8A0X - chains B and F of the 6 polymer chains in the assembly; structure by X-ray diffraction, 3.30 A resolution.

== Chain B ==
Protein: Antitoxin HigA-2
Organism: Vibrio cholerae
UniProt: Q9KMA5 (HIGA2_VIBCH); residues 2-104 here = UniProt positions 2-104
Amino-acid sequence (103 residues; each row starts with the number of its first residue):
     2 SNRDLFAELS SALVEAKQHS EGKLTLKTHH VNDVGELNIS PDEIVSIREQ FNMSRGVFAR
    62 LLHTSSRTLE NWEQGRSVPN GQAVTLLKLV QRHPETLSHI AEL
Swiss-Prot annotation at these positions:
  - DNA-binding region: Arg56 to Gln75 (H-T-H motif)
Metal / ion sites: Mg2+ near Asp43 (its only coordinating residue here)

== Chain F ==
Molecule: 31-nt DNA strand
Sequence (31 nucleotides; numbered 1 to 31; the number before each row is that of its first residue):
     1 GGGAAGTGTA CGCACCAAGC GTACAGATGG C
Metal / ion sites: Mg2+ near DG21 (its only coordinating residue here)

== Chain B / chain F interface ==
Contacting residue pairs - 17 pairs, chain B then chain F:
  Ser66(B) - DG19(F)  sugar contact
  Ser66(B) - DC20(F)  hydrogen bond to the phosphate
  Arg68(B) - DC20(F)  phosphate contact
  Arg68(B) - DG21(F)  hydrogen bond to the base
  Arg68(B) - DT22(F)  hydrogen bond to the base
  Thr69(B) - DA18(F)  sugar contact
  Thr69(B) - DG19(F)  hydrogen bond to the phosphate
  Asn72(B) - DG19(F)  hydrogen bond to the base
  Asn72(B) - DC20(F)  base contact
  Trp73(B) - DA18(F)  hydrogen bond to the phosphate
  Arg77(B) - DA17(F)  phosphate contact
  Arg77(B) - DG19(F)  hydrogen bond to the base
  Arg77(B) - DC20(F)  base contact
  Ser78(B) - DA17(F)  phosphate contact
  Val79(B) - DA17(F)  hydrogen bond to the phosphate
  Val79(B) - DA18(F)  phosphate contact
  Asn81(B) - DA18(F)  hydrogen bond to the phosphate
Also at the interface, not in a pair above, chain B (10 interface residues in all): Pro80

== In short ==
The interface between chain B and chain F involves 10 residues on one side and 6 on the other; the contacts
include 9 hydrogen bonds. Among the polar pairs are Arg68(B)-DG21(F), Arg68(B)-DT22(F) and Asn72(B)-DG19(F).
Chain B is Antitoxin HigA-2 (Vibrio cholerae) and chain F is a 31-nt DNA strand; the structure, Crystal
structure of the HigB2-HigA2 tetramer in complex with operator DNA, was determined by X-ray diffraction.
